7SGZ - chains G and H of the 10 polymer chains in the assembly; structure by electron microscopy, 3.17 A resolution.

[Chain G]
Molecule: DNA damage checkpoint control protein RAD17
Source organism: Saccharomyces cerevisiae
UniProt: P48581 (RAD17_YEAST); numbering as in UniProt (aligned over 1-401)
Chain sequence (401 residues; row label = number of the first residue in the row):
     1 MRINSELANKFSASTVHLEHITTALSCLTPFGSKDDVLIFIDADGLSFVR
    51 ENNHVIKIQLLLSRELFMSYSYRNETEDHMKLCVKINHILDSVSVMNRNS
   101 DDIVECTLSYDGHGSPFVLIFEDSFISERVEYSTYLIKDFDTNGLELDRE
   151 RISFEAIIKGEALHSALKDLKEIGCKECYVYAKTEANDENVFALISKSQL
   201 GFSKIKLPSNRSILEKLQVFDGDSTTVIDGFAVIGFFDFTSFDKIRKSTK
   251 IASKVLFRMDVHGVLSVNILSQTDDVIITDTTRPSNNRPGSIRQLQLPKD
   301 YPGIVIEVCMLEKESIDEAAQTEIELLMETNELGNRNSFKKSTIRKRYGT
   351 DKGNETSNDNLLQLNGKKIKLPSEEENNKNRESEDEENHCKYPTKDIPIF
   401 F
Not modelled in the structure: 1-8, 272-301, 331-401
Swiss-Prot annotation at these positions:
  - modified residue: S383 (Phosphoserine)
  - mutagenesis: E128 (E128K: In RAD17-1; UV-sensitive)

[Chain H]
Molecule: DNA Damage Checkpoint protein DDC1
Source organism: Saccharomyces cerevisiae
UniProt: A0A7I9C529 (A0A7I9C529_YEASX); numbering as in UniProt; present here: 1-300, 320-612
Chain sequence (593 residues; row label = number of the first residue in the row; note: 19 numbers in that range are skipped by the numbering (no residue carries them; nothing is unmodelled there)):
     1 MSFKATITESGKQNIWFRAIYVLSTIQDDIKITVTTNELIAWSMNETDTT
    51 LCQVRFQKSFFEEYEFKPHEIVFGENGVQVIEDTYGNSHKLYSFRVNGRH
   101 LTTISRKPDGDGIKSFTIAVNNTSTCPESLANRLIVVIEMDSLIVKEYCP
   151 QFQPIKYDPIIINLKYKRRFLDVFGTAASDRNPQEPLDPKLLDVFTNTER
   201 ELTSALFNEEVESDIRKRNQLTAADEINYICCNSTLLKNFLDNCNVNVTD
   251 EVKLEINVHRLSITAFTKAVYGKNNDLLRNALSMSNTISTLDLEHYCLFT
   320 KSIIFKLKDFKNFITIGPSWKTTQDGNDNISLWFCHPGDPILMQMQKPGV
   370 KLELVEVTDSNINDDILEGKFIKTAISGSKEEAGLKDNKESCESPLKSKT
   420 ALKRENLPHSVAGTRNSPLKVSYLTPDNGSTVAKTYRNNTARKLFVEEQS
   470 QSTNYEQDKRFRQASSVHMNMNREQSFDIGTTHEVACPRNESNSLKRSIA
   520 DICNETEDPTQQSTFAKRADTTVTWGKALPAADDEVSCSNIDRKGMLKKE
   570 KLKHMQGLLNSQNDTSNHKKQDNKEMEDGLGLTQVEKPRGIFD
Not modelled in the structure: 1-3, 69-88, 123-132, 155-198, 212-227, 379-612

[How chain G and chain H interact]
Pairs across the interface (34):
  A162(G) - I144(H)
  S165(G) - M140(H)
  K168(G) - D109(H)  salt bridge
  D169(G) - R106(H)  salt bridge
  D169(G) - K146(H)  salt bridge
  E172(G) - R106(H)  salt bridge
  I173(G) - T103(H)
  I173(G) - R106(H)
  I173(G) - Y148(H)  hydrophobic
  Q199(G) - H100(H)
  L200(G) - H100(H)
  L200(G) - I104(H)  hydrophobic
  L200(G) - Y148(H)  hydrophobic
  L200(G) - C149(H)
  L200(G) - P150(H)
  L200(G) - Q151(H)
  G201(G) - C149(H)
  F202(G) - E147(H)
  F202(G) - Y148(H)
  F202(G) - C149(H)  hydrogen bond (backbone-backbone)
  S203(G) - E147(H)
  S203(G) - Y148(H)
  K204(G) - V145(H)
  K204(G) - K146(H)
  K204(G) - E147(H)  hydrogen bond (backbone-backbone)
  I205(G) - V145(H)
  I205(G) - K146(H)
  K206(G) - I144(H)
  K206(G) - V145(H)  hydrogen bond (backbone-backbone)
  L207(G) - I144(H)  hydrophobic
  P208(G) - L143(H)  hydrophobic
  P208(G) - I144(H)
  S209(G) - L143(H)
  N210(G) - L143(H)
Also at the interface, not in a pair above, chain H (16 interface residues in all): D111

[Overview]
The interface between chain G and chain H involves 18 residues on one side and 16 on the other; the contacts
include 3 hydrogen bonds and 4 salt bridges. Among the polar pairs are K168(G)-D109(H), D169(G)-R106(H) and
D169(G)-K146(H).
Chain G is DNA damage checkpoint control protein RAD17 and chain H is DNA Damage Checkpoint protein DDC1, both
from Saccharomyces cerevisiae; the structure, Structure of the yeast Rad24-RFC loader bound to DNA and the
closed 9-1-1 clamp, was determined by electron microscopy (same publication as 7SH2).
